PDB entry 6F72 | X-ray diffraction, 2.00 A resolution | chain A

== Chain A ==
Name: MtVAO615
From: Myceliophthora thermophila (strain ATCC 42464 / BCRC 31852 / DSM 1799)
UniProt: G2QDQ9 (G2QDQ9_MYCTT); residue numbers follow UniProt; this construct covers 1-574
Sequence (574 residues; numbered 1 to 574; the number before each row is that of its first residue):
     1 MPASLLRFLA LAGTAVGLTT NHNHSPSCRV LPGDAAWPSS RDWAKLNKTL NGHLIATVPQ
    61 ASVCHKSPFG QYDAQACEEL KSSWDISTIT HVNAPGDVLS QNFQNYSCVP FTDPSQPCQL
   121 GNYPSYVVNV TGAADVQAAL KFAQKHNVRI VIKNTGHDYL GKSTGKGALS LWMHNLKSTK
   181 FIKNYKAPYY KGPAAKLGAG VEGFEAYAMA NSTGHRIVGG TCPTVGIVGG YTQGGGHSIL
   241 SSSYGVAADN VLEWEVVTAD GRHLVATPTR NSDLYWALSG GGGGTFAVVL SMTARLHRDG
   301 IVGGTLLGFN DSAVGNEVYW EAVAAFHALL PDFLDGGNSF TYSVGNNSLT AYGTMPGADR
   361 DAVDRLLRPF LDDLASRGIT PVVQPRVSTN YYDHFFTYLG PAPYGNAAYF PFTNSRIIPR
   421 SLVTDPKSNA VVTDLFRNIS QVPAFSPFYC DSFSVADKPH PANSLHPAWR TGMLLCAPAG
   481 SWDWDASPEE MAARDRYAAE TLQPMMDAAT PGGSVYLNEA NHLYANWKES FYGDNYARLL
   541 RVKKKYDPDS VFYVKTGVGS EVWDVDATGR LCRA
Disordered / not traced: 1-26
Disulfides: C28-C572, C64-C77, C108-C118, C450-C476
Glycans and other covalent adducts: N-acetylglucosamine (NAG) linked to N47, N129, N211, N310, N438; glycan linked to N105; flavin-adenine dinucleotide (FAD) linked to H157, C222
Residues lining bound ligands: FAD (flavin-adenine dinucleotide): S87, L99, I152, K153, N154, T155, G156, D158, Y159, K162, S163, M173, A199, G220, T221, V225, G226, G229, G230, Y231, Q233, G236, H237, G283, G284, A287, V288, V289, A407, A408, Y409, Y516, N518, E519, V554
Swiss-Prot annotation at these positions:
  - glycosylation (N-linked (GlcNAc...) asparagine): N47, N105, N129, N211, N310, N346, N438
  - cross-link: H157 to C222 (6-(S-cysteinyl)-8alpha-(pros-histidyl)-FAD (His-Cys))
What the authors report for this chain:
  - post-translational modification sites: N47, N105, N129, N211, N310, N438
  - binding site for flavin-adenine dinucleotide: H157, Y159, T221, C222, V225, H237, A408, E519

== Summary ==
Flavin-adenine dinucleotide is covalently linked to H157. Covalently linked N-acetylglucosamine: at N47, N129,
N211, N310 and N438. From the paper: a binding site for flavin-adenine dinucleotide at H157, Y159 and T221
among others; modification sites N47, N105 and N129 among others.
Chain A is MtVAO615 (Myceliophthora thermophila (strain ATCC 42464 / BCRC 31852 / DSM 1799)); the structure,
Crystal structure of VAO-type flavoprotein MtVAO615 at pH 7.5 from Myceliophthora thermophila C1, was
determined by X-ray diffraction (same publication as 6F73 and 6F74).
